Entry 2O01 (X-ray diffraction, 3.40 A resolution); this record covers chains F and J of the 17 polymer chains in the assembly.

Chain F:
Molecule: Photosystem I reaction center subunit III, chloroplast
Source organism: Spinacia oleracea
UniProt: P12355 (PSAF_SPIOL); residues 1-154 here correspond to UniProt positions 78-231 (UniProt number = residue number + 77)
Sequence (154 residues; row label = number of the first residue in the row):
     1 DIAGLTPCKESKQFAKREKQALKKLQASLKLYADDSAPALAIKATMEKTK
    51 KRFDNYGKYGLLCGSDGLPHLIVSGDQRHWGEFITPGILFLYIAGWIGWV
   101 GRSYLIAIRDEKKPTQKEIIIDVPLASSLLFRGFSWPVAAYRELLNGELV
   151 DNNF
Glycans and other covalent adducts: covalent link Glu-143/Glu-148
Ligand contacts:
  - beta-carotene (BCR): Gly-95, Trp-99, Trp-136, Leu-144
  - chlorophyll a (CLA), molecule 1: Ser-74, Gly-75, Asp-76, Gln-77, Trp-80
  - chlorophyll a (CLA), molecule 2: Phe-83, Pro-86, Phe-90, Ala-94, Gly-95, Ile-97, Gly-98
  - chlorophyll a (CLA), molecule 3: Ile-93, Trp-96, Ile-97, Val-100, Leu-125, Leu-130
  - chlorophyll a (CLA), molecule 4: Gly-101, Tyr-104, Leu-105, Glu-118, Ile-119
Reported in the primary citation:
  - binding site for beta-carotene: Trp-99, Trp-136

Chain J:
Molecule: Photosystem I reaction center subunit IX
Source organism: Spinacia oleracea
UniProt: P17230 (PSAJ_SPIOL); residues 1-42 here = UniProt positions 1-42
Sequence (42 residues; each row starts with the number of its first residue):
     1 MRDFKTYLSVAPVLSTLWFGSLAGLLIEINRFFPDALTFPFF
Ligand contacts:
  - chlorophyll a (CLA), molecule 1: Glu-28, Arg-31, Phe-32
  - chlorophyll a (CLA), molecule 2: Asn-30, Asp-35, Ala-36

Chain F / chain J interface:
Contacting residue pairs - 18 pairs, chain F then chain J:
  Arg-52(F) with Pro-34(J)
  Leu-71(F) with Thr-38(J)
  Glu-82(F) with Thr-38(J)
  Thr-85(F) with Phe-39(J)
  Pro-86(F) with Phe-39(J), hydrophobic
  Ile-119(F) with Ser-9(J); Val-10(J); Ala-11(J)
  Ile-120(F) with Ser-9(J); Val-10(J)
  Ile-121(F) with Ser-9(J), hydrogen bond (backbone-side chain); Leu-14(J), hydrophobic
  Asp-122(F) with Thr-6(J); Ser-9(J)
  Val-123(F) with Thr-6(J); Leu-8(J), hydrogen bond (backbone-backbone); Ser-9(J)
  Leu-129(F) with Phe-4(J), hydrophobic
Other interface residues (no listed pair), chain F (14 interface residues in all): Leu-61, Gly-81, Ser-128
Other interface residues (no listed pair), chain J (11 interface residues in all): Leu-37

Overview:
Chain F and chain J form an interface of 14 and 11 residues respectively; the contacts include 2 hydrogen
bonds. Among the polar pairs are Ile-121(F)/Ser-9(J) and Val-123(F)/Leu-8(J). Bound to chain F: 4 copies of
chlorophyll a and beta-carotene. Chain J binds chlorophyll a. The paper reports a binding site for
beta-carotene at Trp-99(F) and Trp-136(F).
Here chain F is Photosystem I reaction center subunit III, chloroplast and chain J is Photosystem I reaction
center subunit IX, both from Spinacia oleracea. Entry 2O01 (The Structure of a plant photosystem I
supercomplex at 3.4 Angstrom resolution) was determined by X-ray diffraction.
